PDB entry 4KHB | X-ray diffraction, 2.40 A resolution | chains A and B

== Chain A ==
Molecule: Uncharacterized protein SPT16D
Organism: Chaetomium thermophilum var. thermophilum
Reference sequence: G0SDN1 (G0SDN1_CHATD); residues 522-647 here = UniProt positions 522-647
Sequence (127 residues; numbered 521 to 647; the number before each row is that of its first residue):
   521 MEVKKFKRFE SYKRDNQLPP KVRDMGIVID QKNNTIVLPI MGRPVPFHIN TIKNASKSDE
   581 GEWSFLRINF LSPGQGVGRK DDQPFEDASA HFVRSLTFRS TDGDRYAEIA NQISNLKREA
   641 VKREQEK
Disordered / not traced: 521-526, 596-598, 643-647
Sequence notes: initiating methionine (521)

== Chain B ==
Molecule: Uncharacterized protein POB3N
Organism: Chaetomium thermophilum var. thermophilum
Reference sequence: G0SHK5 (G0SHK5_CHATD); the construct has insertions or renumbered stretches relative to UniProt, so the offset changes along the chain: 1-152 = UniProt 1-152; 161-191 = UniProt 162-192
Sequence (195 residues; row label = number of the first residue in the row; note: 8 numbers in that range are skipped by the numbering (no residue carries them; nothing is unmodelled there); a row labelled like 152A-152I holds insertion residues (152A, then the next letters in order); numbers below 1 keep their minus sign (Gly-2 is residue -2)):
    -2 GSHMAAIESF DHIYLDLSKE PGKCRFAENG LGWKPVGGGE TFTLDVSNIG GAQWSRAARG
    58 YEVKILQRTS GVIQLDGFQQ EDYERLAKIF KNWYSTNLEN KEHSLRGWNW GKAEFGKAEL
   118 TFNVQNRPAF EIPYSEIANT NLAGRNEIAV EFAPG
152A-152I DHGKSSQNG
   161 QVKSKKASAS RDQLVEIRFY IPGTTTRKEA E
Disordered / not traced: -2 to 0, 56, 152A-152I, 186-191
Sequence notes: expression tag (-2 to 0)

== Interface between chain A and chain B ==
Contacting residue pairs (92):
  Arg528(A) with Arg103(B)
  Phe529(A) with Trp105(B), hydrogen bond (backbone-side chain); Trp107(B), hydrophobic
  Glu530(A) with Arg103(B)
  Ser531(A) with Leu102(B); Arg103(B), hydrogen bond (backbone-backbone); Gly104(B)
  Tyr532(A) with Leu102(B), hydrogen bond (backbone-backbone)
  Arg534(A) with Leu102(B)
  Asp535(A) with Arg53(B); Leu102(B)
  Val542(A) with Ala55(B)
  Met545(A) with Ser170(B), hydrogen bond (backbone-side chain)
  Gly546(A) with Asp172(B)
  Ile547(A) with Asp172(B), hydrogen bond (backbone-side chain)
  Ile560(A) with Phe127(B), hydrophobic
  Met561(A) with Leu14(B); Gln71(B), hydrogen bond (backbone-side chain); Glu128(B); Pro130(B); Glu133(B); Phe149(B), hydrophobic; Lys166(B); Ala167(B), hydrophobic
  Gly562(A) with Leu14(B); Ala54(B); Ala55(B)
  Arg563(A) with Ser52(B), hydrogen bond; Arg53(B), hydrogen bond (side chain-backbone); Glu59(B), salt bridge; His100(B), hydrogen bond; Ala126(B); Glu128(B), salt bridge
  Pro564(A) with Ala55(B)
  Val565(A) with Ala126(B); Phe127(B), hydrophobic
  Pro566(A) with Gly104(B)
  Phe567(A) with Gly104(B); Trp105(B)
  His568(A) with Gly104(B), hydrogen bond (backbone-backbone)
  Thr571(A) with Asn106(B), hydrogen bond
  Trp583(A) with Gln173(B)
  Arg587(A) with Arg178(B)
  Phe590(A) with Asn106(B)
  Leu591(A) with Asn106(B), hydrogen bond (backbone-side chain)
  Pro593(A) with Tyr180(B), hydrophobic
  Phe605(A) with Trp107(B), hydrophobic
  Ser609(A) with Lys109(B)
  Ala610(A) with Gly108(B); Pro182(B)
  His611(A) with Asn106(B); Trp107(B); Gly108(B), hydrogen bond (backbone-backbone); Lys109(B); Ala110(B), hydrogen bond (side chain-backbone); Phe119(B); Tyr180(B); Ile181(B); Pro182(B)
  Phe612(A) with Asn106(B); Trp107(B), hydrophobic; Phe179(B); Tyr180(B), hydrogen bond (backbone-backbone)
  Val613(A) with Asn106(B), hydrogen bond (backbone-backbone); Phe119(B), hydrophobic; Arg178(B)
  Arg614(A) with Arg142(B); Glu144(B), salt bridge; Arg178(B), hydrogen bond (backbone-backbone); Tyr180(B)
  Ser615(A) with Ile177(B); Arg178(B), hydrogen bond (backbone-backbone)
  Leu616(A) with Glu176(B)
  Thr617(A) with Gln173(B); Leu174(B); Val175(B), hydrogen bond (backbone-backbone); Glu176(B), hydrogen bond (backbone-backbone)
  Phe618(A) with Asp172(B); Gln173(B); Leu174(B); Val175(B)
  Arg619(A) with Pro151(B); Gly152(B); Arg171(B); Asp172(B); Gln173(B), hydrogen bond; Val175(B)
  Ser620(A) with Arg171(B)
  Asp622(A) with Arg171(B), salt bridge
  Arg625(A) with Arg171(B); Asp172(B), salt bridge
  Tyr626(A) with Asp172(B), hydrogen bond
Other interface residues (no listed pair), chain A (49 interface residues in all): Lys533, Asn536, Leu538, Arg543, Pro559, Phe585, Asp607
Other interface residues (no listed pair), chain B (45 interface residues in all): Gln122, Asn143

== Overview ==
49 residues of chain A face 45 of chain B across their interface; the contacts include 22 hydrogen bonds and 5
salt bridges. Polar pairs include Arg563(A)-Glu59(B), Arg563(A)-Glu128(B) and Arg614(A)-Glu144(B).
Here chain A is Uncharacterized protein SPT16D and chain B is Uncharacterized protein POB3N, both from
Chaetomium thermophilum var. thermophilum. Entry 4KHB (Structure of the Spt16D Pob3N heterodimer) was
determined by X-ray diffraction together with 4KHA and 4KHO from the same study.
